PDB entry 8PDM | electron microscopy, 3.30 A resolution | chains A and B

== Chain A ==
Protein: Nucleoprotein
From: Human metapneumovirus (strain CAN97-83)
UniProtKB: Q6WBA1 (NCAP_HMPVC); residues 1-394 here = UniProt positions 1-394
Amino-acid sequence (394 residues; row label = number of the first residue in the row):
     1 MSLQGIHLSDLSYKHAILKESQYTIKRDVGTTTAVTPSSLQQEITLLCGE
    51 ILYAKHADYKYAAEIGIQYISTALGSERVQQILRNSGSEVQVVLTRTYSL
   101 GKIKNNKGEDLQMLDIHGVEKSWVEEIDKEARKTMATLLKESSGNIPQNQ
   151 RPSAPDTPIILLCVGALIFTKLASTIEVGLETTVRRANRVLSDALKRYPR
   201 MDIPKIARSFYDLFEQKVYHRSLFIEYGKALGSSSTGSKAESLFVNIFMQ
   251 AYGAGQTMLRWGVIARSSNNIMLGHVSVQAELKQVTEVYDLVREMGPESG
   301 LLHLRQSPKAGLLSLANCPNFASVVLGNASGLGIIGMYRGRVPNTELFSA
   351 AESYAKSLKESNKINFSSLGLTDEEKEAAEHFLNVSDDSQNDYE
Unresolved in the structure: 1-2, 100-111, 366-394
Construct notes: variant Ile103 (Val in Q6WBA1), His220 (Tyr in Q6WBA1)
From the paper describing this entry:
  - mutagenesis - L111E: decreased signaling

== Chain B ==
Molecule: 7-nt RNA strand
From: Escherichia coli
Sequence (7 nucleotides; each row starts with the number of its first residue):
    71 CCCCCCC

== How chain A and chain B interact ==
Residue-residue contacts (29; chain A residue first):
  Lys171(A) with C75(B), salt bridge to the phosphate; C76(B), salt bridge to the phosphate
  Ala173(A) with C73(B), hydrogen bond to the sugar
  Ser174(A) with C74(B), hydrogen bond to the phosphate; C75(B), hydrogen bond to the phosphate
  Val178(A) with C75(B), phosphate contact
  Thr182(A) with C76(B), hydrogen bond to the phosphate; C77(B), phosphate contact
  Arg185(A) with C76(B), salt bridge to the phosphate; C77(B), salt bridge to the phosphate
  Arg186(A) with C77(B), phosphate contact
  Arg189(A) with C77(B), salt bridge to the phosphate
  Gln250(A) with C77(B), hydrogen bond to the base
  Gly255(A) with C73(B), phosphate contact
  Thr257(A) with C74(B), hydrogen bond to the phosphate
  Trp261(A) with C75(B), base contact
  His303(A) with C72(B), sugar contact
  Ser314(A) with C72(B), hydrogen bond to the phosphate; C73(B), phosphate contact
  Ala316(A) with C72(B), phosphate contact
  Ile334(A) with C75(B), base contact
  Ile335(A) with C75(B), sugar contact
  Met337(A) with C75(B), sugar contact
  Tyr338(A) with C74(B), hydrogen bond to the phosphate; C75(B), sugar contact
  Arg339(A) with C74(B), hydrogen bond to the base
  Gly340(A) with C74(B), base contact
  Arg341(A) with C72(B), salt bridge to the phosphate; C73(B), salt bridge to the phosphate
Also at the interface, not in a pair above, chain A (27 interface residues in all): Thr175, Gln256, Met258, Leu315, Gly336

== Overview ==
Chain A and chain B form an interface of 27 and 6 residues respectively, with 9 hydrogen bonds and 7 salt
bridges. Polar contacts include Gln250(A)-C77(B), Arg339(A)-C74(B) and Ala173(A)-C73(B). From the paper: L111E
of chain A reduces signaling.
Here chain A is Nucleoprotein (Human metapneumovirus (strain CAN97-83)) and chain B is a 7-nt RNA strand
(Escherichia coli). Entry 8PDM (11-mer ring of human metapneumovirus (HMPV) N-RNA) was determined by electron
microscopy (same publication as 8PDL, 8PDN, 8PDO, 8PDP, 8PDQ, 8PDR and 8PDS).
